9G8P - chains I and L of the 13 polymer chains in the assembly; structure by electron microscopy, 7.00 A resolution (low resolution: residue-level contacts below are approximate; hydrogen-bond / salt-bridge calls are withheld).

[Chain I]
Protein: Exosome complex component RRP4
Organism: Homo sapiens
UniProt: Q13868 (EXOS2_HUMAN); residues 1-293 here = UniProt positions 1-293
Amino-acid sequence (297 residues; row label = number of the first residue in the row; numbers below 1 keep their minus sign (Gly-3 is residue -3)):
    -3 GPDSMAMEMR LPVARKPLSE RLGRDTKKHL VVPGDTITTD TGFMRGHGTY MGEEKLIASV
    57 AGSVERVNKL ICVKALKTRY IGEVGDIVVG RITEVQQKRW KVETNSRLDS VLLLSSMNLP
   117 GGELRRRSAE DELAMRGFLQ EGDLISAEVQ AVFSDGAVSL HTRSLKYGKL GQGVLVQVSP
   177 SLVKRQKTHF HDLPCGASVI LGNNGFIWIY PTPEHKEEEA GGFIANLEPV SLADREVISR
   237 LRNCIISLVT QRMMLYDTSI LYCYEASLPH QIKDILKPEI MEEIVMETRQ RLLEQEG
Disordered / not traced: -3 to 0, 213-216
Construct notes: expression tag (-3 to 0)
UniProt features mapped onto this chain:
  - modified residue: Ser124 (Phosphoserine)
  - natural variant: Gly30 (G30V: In SHRF), Gly198 (G198D: In SHRF)

[Chain L]
Protein: Exosome complex component RRP41
Organism: Homo sapiens
UniProt: Q9NPD3 (EXOS4_HUMAN); residues 0-244 here correspond to UniProt positions 1-245 (UniProt number = residue number + 1)
Amino-acid sequence (245 residues; row label = number of the first residue in the row; numbering starts at 0):
     0 MAGLELLSDQ GYRVDGRRAG ELRKIQARMG VFAQADGSAY IEQGNTKALA VVYGPHEIRG
    60 SRARALPDRA LVNCQYSSAT FSTGERKRRP HGDRKSCEMG LQLRQTFEAA ILTQLHPRSQ
   120 IDIYVQVLQA DGGTYAACVN AATLAVLDAG IPMRDFVCAC SAGFVDGTAL ADLSHVEEAA
   180 GGPQLALALL PASGQIALLE MDARLHEDHL ERVLEAAAQA ARDVHTLLDR VVRQHVREAS
   240 ILLGD
Disordered / not traced: 0-2, 244
UniProt features mapped onto this chain:
  - modified residue: Ala1 (N-acetylalanine)

[Interface between chain I and chain L]
Pairs across the interface - 39 pairs, chain I then chain L:
  Arg11(I) - Arg27(L)
  Leu14(I) - Gln233(L)
  Leu14(I) - Glu237(L)
  Ser15(I) - Glu237(L)
  Ser15(I) - Ile240(L)
  Arg20(I) - Ile240(L)
  Thr22(I) - Ser239(L)
  Thr22(I) - Ile240(L)
  Leu26(I) - Val235(L)
  Leu26(I) - Arg236(L)
  Leu26(I) - Ser239(L)
  Val28(I) - Val231(L)
  Val28(I) - Arg232(L)
  Asp31(I) - Arg232(L)
  Tyr46(I) - Arg153(L)
  Ser55(I) - Pro151(L)
  Ser55(I) - Met152(L)
  Val56(I) - Gly149(L)
  Leu72(I) - Ala238(L)
  Leu72(I) - Leu242(L)
  Lys73(I) - Asp35(L)
  Lys73(I) - Asp147(L)
  Lys73(I) - Ala148(L)
  Lys73(I) - Gly149(L)
  Arg75(I) - Pro54(L)
  Arg75(I) - His55(L)
  Glu99(I) - Glu56(L)
  Ser102(I) - Pro54(L)
  Arg103(I) - Pro54(L)
  Arg103(I) - His55(L)
  Arg103(I) - Leu114(L)
  Arg103(I) - His115(L)
  Arg103(I) - Ser118(L)
  Leu104(I) - Arg117(L)
  Asp105(I) - Glu56(L)
  Gln247(I) - Leu241(L)
  Arg248(I) - Leu241(L)
  Arg248(I) - Leu242(L)
  Arg248(I) - Gly243(L)
Also at the interface, not in a pair above, chain I (28 interface residues in all): Pro13, Asp21, Pro29, Gly30, Gly58, Lys70, Asp151
Also at the interface, not in a pair above, chain L (31 interface residues in all): Leu111, Pro116, Leu146, Asp228

[In short]
28 residues of chain I face 31 of chain L across their interface.
Chain I is Exosome complex component RRP4 and chain L is Exosome complex component RRP41, both from Homo
sapiens; the structure, 40S-bound human SKI2-exosome complex, was determined by electron microscopy together
with 9G8N, 9G8Q and 9G8R from the same study.
